Entry 7OEY (X-ray diffraction, 1.35 A resolution); this record covers chains A and B.

[Chain A (and B)]
Protein: Transaldolase
Source organism: Neisseria gonorrhoeae (strain ATCC 700825 / FA 1090)
Notes: EC 2.2.1.2; chain B of this document is another copy of the same molecule, construct and numbering; everything in this record applies to it too
UniProtKB: Q5F6E9 (TAL_NEIG1); residue numbers follow UniProt; this construct covers 1-351
Amino-acid sequence (352 residues; row label = number of the first residue in the row; numbering starts at 0):
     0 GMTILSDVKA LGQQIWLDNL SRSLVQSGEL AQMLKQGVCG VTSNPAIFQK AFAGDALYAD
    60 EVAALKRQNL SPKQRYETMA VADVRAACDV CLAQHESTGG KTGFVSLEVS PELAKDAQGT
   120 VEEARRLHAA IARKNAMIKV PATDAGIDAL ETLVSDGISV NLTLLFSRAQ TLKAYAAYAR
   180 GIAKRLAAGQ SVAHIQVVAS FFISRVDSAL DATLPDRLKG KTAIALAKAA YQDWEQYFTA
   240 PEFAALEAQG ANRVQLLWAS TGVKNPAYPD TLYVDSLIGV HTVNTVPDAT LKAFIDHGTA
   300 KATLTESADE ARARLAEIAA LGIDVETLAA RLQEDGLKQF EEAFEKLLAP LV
Not modelled in the structure: 0-1
Differences from the reference sequence: expression tag (0); engineered mutation Q93 (Glu in Q5F6E9)
Modified residues: C38 (S-hydroxycysteine; CSO)
Curated features (UniProtKB/Swiss-Prot):
  - active site: K138 (Schiff-base intermediate with substrate)
Covalently attached groups: covalent link K8-C38
Ligand contacts: succinic acid (SIN): D17, N43, F201, S203, R204, A258, S259, K263, T284
From the paper describing this entry:
  - contacts within the chain: K8-C38
  - mutagenesis - E93Q (1.5-fold): unchanged catalytic activity

[Chain A / chain B interface]
Contacting residue pairs (19; chain A residue first):
  A9(A) - Q248(B)
  G11(A) - A247(B)
  S190(A) - S96(B)  hydrogen bond (side chain-backbone)
  A192(A) - T97(B)
  A192(A) - G98(B)
  A243(A) - V279(B)
  A243(A) - H280(B)
  A244(A) - A9(B)
  A244(A) - V279(B)  hydrophobic
  E246(A) - K100(B)  hydrogen bond (backbone-side chain)
  A247(A) - G11(B)
  A247(A) - V279(B)  hydrophobic
  A247(A) - H280(B)
  Q248(A) - K8(B)
  Q248(A) - A9(B)
  Q248(A) - T97(B)
  G249(A) - T97(B)
  V279(A) - A247(B)  hydrophobic
  H280(A) - E246(B)
Also at the interface, not in a pair above, chain A (15 interface residues in all): K8, L10, P240
Also at the interface, not in a pair above, chain B (14 interface residues in all): L10, A244

[Summary]
Chain A and chain B form an interface of 15 and 14 residues respectively; the contacts include 2 hydrogen
bonds. Polar pairs include S190(A)-S96(B) and E246(A)-K100(B). Chain A binds succinic acid. The paper reports
that E93Q of chain A leaves catalytic activity unchanged; contacts within the chain involving K8(A) and
C38(A).
Both chains are Transaldolase (Neisseria gonorrhoeae (strain ATCC 700825 / FA 1090)). Entry 7OEY (Neisseria
gonnorhoeae variant E93Q at 1.35 angstrom resolution) was determined by X-ray diffraction, deposited together
with 7ODO, 7ODP and 7ODQ.
